PDB entry 8TVP | electron microscopy, 3.70 A resolution | chains C and K of the 16 polymer chains in the assembly

== Chain C ==
Molecule: DNA-directed RNA polymerase II subunit RPB3
From: Saccharomyces cerevisiae
Reference sequence: A0A6A5Q0Z3 (A0A6A5Q0Z3_YEASX); numbering as in UniProt (aligned over 1-318)
Amino-acid sequence (318 residues; each row starts with the number of its first residue):
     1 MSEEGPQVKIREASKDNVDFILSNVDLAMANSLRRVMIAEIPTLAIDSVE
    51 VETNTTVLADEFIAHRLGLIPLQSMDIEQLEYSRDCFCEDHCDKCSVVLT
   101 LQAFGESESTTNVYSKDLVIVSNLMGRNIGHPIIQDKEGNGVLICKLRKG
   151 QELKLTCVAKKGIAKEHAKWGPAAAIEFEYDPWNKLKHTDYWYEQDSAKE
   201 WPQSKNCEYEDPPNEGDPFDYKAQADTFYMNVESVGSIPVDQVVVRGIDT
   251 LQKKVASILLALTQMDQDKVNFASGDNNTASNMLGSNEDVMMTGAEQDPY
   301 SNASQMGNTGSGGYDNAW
Disordered / not traced: 1-2, 269-318
Bound ions: Zn2+: Cys-86, Cys-88, Cys-92, Cys-95

== Chain K ==
Molecule: DNA-directed RNA polymerase II subunit RPB11
From: Saccharomyces cerevisiae
Reference sequence: A0A6A5Q7A1 (A0A6A5Q7A1_YEASX); residue numbers follow UniProt; this construct covers 1-120
Amino-acid sequence (120 residues; numbered 1 to 120; the number before each row is that of its first residue):
     1 MNAPDRFELFLLGEGESKLKIDPDTKAPNAVVITFEKEDHTLGNLIRAEL
    51 LNDRKVLFAAYKVEHPFFARFKLRIQTTEGYDPKDALKNACNSIINKLGA
   101 LKTNFETEWNLQTLAADDAF
Disordered / not traced: 1-16

== How chain C and chain K interact ==
Residue-residue contacts - 63 pairs, chain C then chain K:
  Glu-3(C) / Asn-104(K)
  Pro-6(C) / Lys-97(K)
  Pro-6(C) / Leu-101(K)  hydrophobic
  Pro-6(C) / Asn-104(K)  hydrogen bond (backbone-side chain)
  Gln-7(C) / Asn-104(K)  hydrogen bond
  Val-8(C) / Leu-101(K)  hydrophobic
  Val-8(C) / Phe-105(K)  hydrophobic
  Val-8(C) / Glu-108(K)
  Lys-9(C) / Glu-108(K)
  Ile-10(C) / Glu-108(K)  hydrogen bond (backbone-side chain)
  Ile-10(C) / Trp-109(K)  hydrophobic
  Ile-10(C) / Gln-112(K)
  Ala-13(C) / Trp-109(K)  hydrophobic
  Ala-13(C) / Gln-112(K)
  Ala-13(C) / Ala-116(K)  hydrophobic
  Ala-13(C) / Ala-119(K)
  Ser-14(C) / Phe-120(K)
  Lys-15(C) / Phe-120(K)  hydrogen bond (backbone-backbone)
  Val-18(C) / Trp-109(K)  hydrophobic
  Leu-22(C) / Leu-101(K)  hydrophobic
  Ala-28(C) / Asn-44(K)
  Ala-28(C) / Ala-48(K)  hydrophobic
  Met-29(C) / Leu-45(K)  hydrophobic
  Met-29(C) / Lys-97(K)
  Met-29(C) / Leu-98(K)  hydrophobic
  Ser-32(C) / Thr-41(K)  hydrogen bond (side chain-backbone)
  Ser-32(C) / Leu-45(K)
  Arg-35(C) / Asp-39(K)  salt bridge
  Arg-35(C) / Thr-41(K)  hydrogen bond
  Val-36(C) / Thr-41(K)
  Glu-40(C) / Asp-39(K)
  Lys-165(C) / Asp-39(K)  salt bridge
  Asp-241(C) / Trp-109(K)  hydrogen bond
  Val-244(C) / Phe-105(K)  hydrophobic
  Val-245(C) / Lys-102(K)
  Ile-248(C) / Leu-98(K)
  Ile-248(C) / Leu-101(K)  hydrophobic
  Ile-248(C) / Lys-102(K)
  Asp-249(C) / Lys-102(K)  salt bridge
  Leu-251(C) / Leu-45(K)  hydrophobic
  Leu-251(C) / Leu-98(K)  hydrophobic
  Gln-252(C) / Ile-95(K)
  Gln-252(C) / Leu-98(K)
  Gln-252(C) / Gly-99(K)
  Gln-252(C) / Lys-102(K)
  Lys-254(C) / Glu-38(K)  salt bridge
  Lys-254(C) / Leu-42(K)
  Val-255(C) / Leu-42(K)  hydrophobic
  Val-255(C) / Cys-91(K)
  Val-255(C) / Ile-94(K)  hydrophobic
  Val-255(C) / Ile-95(K)  hydrophobic
  Ala-256(C) / Ile-95(K)  hydrophobic
  Ser-257(C) / Lys-18(K)
  Ile-258(C) / Phe-35(K)  hydrophobic
  Ile-258(C) / Leu-42(K)  hydrophobic
  Ile-258(C) / Ile-46(K)  hydrophobic
  Ile-258(C) / Cys-91(K)  hydrophobic
  Leu-259(C) / Asn-92(K)
  Ala-261(C) / Leu-19(K)  hydrophobic
  Leu-262(C) / Ile-21(K)  hydrophobic
  Leu-262(C) / Leu-87(K)  hydrophobic
  Asp-266(C) / Lys-84(K)  salt bridge
  Asp-266(C) / Lys-88(K)  salt bridge
Also at the interface, not in a pair above, chain C (39 interface residues in all): Gly-5, Asp-16, Phe-20, Asp-26, Met-265
Also at the interface, not in a pair above, chain K (36 interface residues in all): Lys-37, Asn-52, Ala-100, Glu-106

== Overview ==
39 residues of chain C face 36 of chain K across their interface; the contacts include 7 hydrogen bonds and 6
salt bridges. Among the polar pairs are Arg-35(C)/Asp-39(K), Lys-165(C)/Asp-39(K) and Asp-249(C)/Lys-102(K).
Cys-86(C), Cys-88(C), Cys-92(C) and Cys-95(C) form the Zn2+ site.
Chain C is DNA-directed RNA polymerase II subunit RPB3 and chain K is DNA-directed RNA polymerase II subunit
RPB11, both from Saccharomyces cerevisiae; the structure, Cryo-EM structure of CPD-stalled Pol II in complex
with Rad26 (open state), was determined by electron microscopy (same publication as 8TUG, 8TVQ, 8TVS, 8TVV,
8TVW, 8TVX and 8TVY).
